Entry 6NE0 (electron microscopy, 3.40 A resolution); this record covers chains G and N of the 12 polymer chains in the assembly.

== Chain G ==
Molecule: CRISPR-associated protein Csy3
Organism: Pseudomonas aeruginosa UCBPP-PA14
Reference sequence: Q02MM1 (CSY3_PSEAB); residues 20-361 here correspond to UniProt positions 1-342 (UniProt number = residue number - 19)
Amino-acid sequence (342 residues; numbered 20 to 361; the number before each row is that of its first residue):
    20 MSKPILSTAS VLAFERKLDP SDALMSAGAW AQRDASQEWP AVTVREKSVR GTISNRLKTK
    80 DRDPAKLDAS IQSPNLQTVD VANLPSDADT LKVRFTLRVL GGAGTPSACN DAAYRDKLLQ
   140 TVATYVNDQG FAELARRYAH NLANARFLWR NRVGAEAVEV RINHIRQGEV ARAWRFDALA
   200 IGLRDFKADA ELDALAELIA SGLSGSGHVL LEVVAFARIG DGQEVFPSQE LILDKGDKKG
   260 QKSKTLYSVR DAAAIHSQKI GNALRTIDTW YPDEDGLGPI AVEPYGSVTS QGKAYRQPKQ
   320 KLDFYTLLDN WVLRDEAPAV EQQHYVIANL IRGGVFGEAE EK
Disordered / not traced: 20-24, 358-361

== Chain N ==
Molecule: CRISPR target DNA
Sequence (44 nucleotides; each row starts with the number of its first residue):
     1 CAGGTAGACG CGGACATCAA GCCCGCCGTG AAGGTGCAGC TTCT

== Chain G / chain N interface ==
Pairs across the interface (25):
  Ser-29(G) / DG30(N)  sugar contact
  Ser-29(G) / DA31(N)  phosphate contact
  Val-30(G) / DG30(N)  base contact
  Leu-31(G) / DG30(N)  base contact
  Ala-32(G) / DG30(N)  base contact
  Asn-74(G) / DC22(N)  hydrogen bond to the sugar
  Asn-74(G) / DC23(N)  sugar contact
  Lys-77(G) / DC23(N)  hydrogen bond to the phosphate
  Lys-77(G) / DC24(N)  salt bridge to the phosphate
  Ser-92(G) / DA20(N)  sugar contact
  Pro-93(G) / DA20(N)  base contact
  Asn-94(G) / DG21(N)  sugar contact
  Asn-94(G) / DC22(N)  sugar contact
  Leu-95(G) / DA20(N)  base contact
  Leu-95(G) / DG21(N)  base contact
  Gln-96(G) / DG21(N)  hydrogen bond to the phosphate
  Gln-96(G) / DC22(N)  hydrogen bond to the base
  Leu-252(G) / DC27(N)  base contact
  Lys-254(G) / DC27(N)  base contact
  Lys-257(G) / DC22(N)  phosphate contact
  Ser-262(G) / DC22(N)  hydrogen bond to the base
  Val-354(G) / DT29(N)  base contact
  Val-354(G) / DG30(N)  base contact
  Glu-357(G) / DG30(N)  sugar contact
  Glu-357(G) / DA31(N)  phosphate contact
Other interface residues (no listed pair), chain G (21 interface residues in all): Arg-69, Ile-72, Gln-91, Lys-258
Other interface residues (no listed pair), chain N (10 interface residues in all): DA19

== Overview ==
The interface between chain G and chain N involves 21 residues on one side and 10 on the other; the contacts
include 5 hydrogen bonds and 1 salt bridge. Polar contacts include Gln-96(G)/DC22(N), Ser-262(G)/DC22(N) and
Asn-74(G)/DC22(N).
Chain G is CRISPR-associated protein Csy3 (Pseudomonas aeruginosa UCBPP-PA14) and chain N is CRISPR target
DNA; the structure, Structure of double-stranded target DNA engaged Csy complex from Pseudomonas aeruginosa
(PA-14), was determined by electron microscopy.
